Entry 2FDD (X-ray diffraction, 1.58 A resolution); this record covers chains A and B.

# Chain A (and B)
Protein: Gag-Pol polyprotein
Organism: Human immunodeficiency virus 1
Notes: EC 3.4.23.16; fragment: protease; chain B of this document is another copy of the same molecule, construct and numbering; everything in this record applies to it too
Amino-acid sequence (100 residues; each row starts with the number of its first residue; numbering starts at 0):
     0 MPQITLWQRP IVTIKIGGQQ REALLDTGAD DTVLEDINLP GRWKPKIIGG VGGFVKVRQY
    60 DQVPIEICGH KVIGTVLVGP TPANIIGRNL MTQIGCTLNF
Disordered / not traced: 0
Sequence notes: initiating methionine (0); engineered mutation Ile10 (Leu509 in P03368), Gln19 (Leu518 in P03368), Arg20 (Lys519 in P03368), Asp35 (Glu534 in P03368), Ile36 (Met535 in P03368), Asn37 (Ser536 in P03368), Ile46 (Met545 in P03368), Val50 (Ile549 in P03368), Val54 (Ile553 in P03368), Val62 (Ile561 in P03368), Pro63 (Leu562 in P03368), Val71 (Ala570 in P03368), Ala82 (Val581 in P03368), Met90 (Leu589 in P03368)
Residues lining bound ligands: 385 ((3r,3as,6ar)-hexahydrofuro[2,3-b]furan-3-yl [(1S,2R)-3-[(1,3-benzodioxol-5-ylsulfonyl)(isobutyl)amino]-2-hydroxy-1-{4-[(2-methyl-1,3-thiazol-4-yl)methoxy]benzyl}propyl]carbamate): Leu23, Asp25, Gly27, Ala28, Asp29, Asp30, Val32, Ile47, Gly48, Gly49, Val50, Pro81, Ala82, Ile84

# Interface between chain A and chain B
Contacting residue pairs - 95 pairs, chain A then chain B:
  Pro1(A) with Asn98(B); Phe99(B), hydrogen bond (backbone-backbone)
  Gln2(A) with Thr96(B); Leu97(B); Asn98(B), hydrogen bond
  Ile3(A) with Thr96(B); Leu97(B), hydrogen bond (backbone-backbone); Phe99(B), hydrophobic
  Thr4(A) with Thr96(B)
  Leu5(A) with Thr26(B); Arg87(B), hydrogen bond (backbone-side chain); Met90(B), hydrophobic; Thr91(B); Cys95(B)
  Trp6(A) with Arg87(B); Thr91(B)
  Gln7(A) with Arg87(B)
  Arg8(A) with Asp29(B), salt bridge; Arg87(B)
  Pro9(A) with Thr26(B); Arg87(B); Leu97(B), hydrophobic
  Leu23(A) with Gly27(B)
  Leu24(A) with Thr26(B), hydrogen bond (backbone-side chain); Leu97(B), hydrophobic
  Asp25(A) with Asp25(B); Thr26(B); Gly27(B), hydrogen bond (side chain-backbone)
  Thr26(A) with Leu5(B); Pro9(B); Leu24(B), hydrogen bond (side chain-backbone); Asp25(B); Thr26(B), hydrogen bond (backbone-side chain); Leu97(B)
  Gly27(A) with Leu23(B); Asp25(B), hydrogen bond (backbone-side chain)
  Asp29(A) with Arg8(B), salt bridge
  Ile47(A) with Val50(B), hydrophobic
  Gly49(A) with Val50(B); Pro81(B)
  Val50(A) with Ile47(B), hydrophobic; Gly49(B); Val50(B); Gly52(B); Val54(B), hydrophobic; Thr80(B)
  Gly51(A) with Gly51(B); Gly52(B)
  Gly52(A) with Val50(B); Gly51(B)
  Phe53(A) with Gly51(B)
  Val54(A) with Val50(B), hydrophobic
  Cys67(A) with Phe99(B), hydrophobic
  Thr80(A) with Val50(B)
  Pro81(A) with Gly49(B)
  Arg87(A) with Leu5(B), hydrogen bond (side chain-backbone); Trp6(B); Gln7(B); Arg8(B); Pro9(B)
  Met90(A) with Leu5(B), hydrophobic; Leu97(B), hydrophobic
  Thr91(A) with Leu5(B); Trp6(B)
  Gly94(A) with Asn98(B); Phe99(B)
  Cys95(A) with Leu5(B); Leu97(B), hydrophobic; Asn98(B); Phe99(B), hydrophobic
  Thr96(A) with Gln2(B); Ile3(B); Thr4(B); Thr96(B); Leu97(B); Asn98(B), hydrogen bond (backbone-backbone)
  Leu97(A) with Gln2(B); Ile3(B), hydrogen bond (backbone-backbone); Leu24(B), hydrophobic; Thr26(B); Met90(B), hydrophobic; Cys95(B), hydrophobic; Thr96(B); Leu97(B), hydrophobic
  Asn98(A) with Pro1(B); Gln2(B), hydrogen bond; Gly94(B); Cys95(B); Thr96(B), hydrogen bond (backbone-backbone); Asn98(B)
  Phe99(A) with Pro1(B), hydrogen bond (backbone-backbone); Ile3(B), hydrophobic; Cys67(B), hydrophobic; Gly94(B); Cys95(B), hydrophobic
Interface residues without a listed pair, chain A (36 interface residues in all): His69, Ile93
Interface residues without a listed pair, chain B (36 interface residues in all): Phe53, Ile84, Ile93

# Overview
Chain A and chain B each contribute 36 residues to their interface; the contacts include 15 hydrogen bonds and
2 salt bridges. Polar contacts include Arg8(A)-Asp29(B), Gln2(A)-Asn98(B) and Leu5(A)-Arg87(B). Bound to chain
A: compound 385.
Both chains are Gag-Pol polyprotein (Human immunodeficiency virus 1). Entry 2FDD (Crystal structure of HIV
protease D545701 bound with GW0385) was determined by X-ray diffraction (same publication as 2FDE).
